6W0G - chains B and C of the 3 polymer chains in the assembly; structure by X-ray diffraction, 2.60 A resolution.

# Chain B
Name: Fab Light Chain
Source organism: Rattus norvegicus
Notes: antibody fragment or engineered binder
Amino-acid sequence (212 residues; numbered 1 to 212; the number before each row is that of its first residue):
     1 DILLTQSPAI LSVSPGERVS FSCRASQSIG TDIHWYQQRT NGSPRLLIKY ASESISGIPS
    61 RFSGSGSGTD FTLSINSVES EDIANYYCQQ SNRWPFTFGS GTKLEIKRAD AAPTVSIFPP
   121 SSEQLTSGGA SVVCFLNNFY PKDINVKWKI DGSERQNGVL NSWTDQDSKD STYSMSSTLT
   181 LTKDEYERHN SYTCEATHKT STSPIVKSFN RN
Disulfide bonds: C23-C88, C134-C194

# Chain C
Name: pH-gated potassium channel KcsA
Source organism: Streptomyces lividans
Reference sequence: P0A334 (KCSA_STRLI); residues 22-124 here = UniProt positions 22-124
Amino-acid sequence (103 residues; each row starts with the number of its first residue):
    22 SALHWRAAGA ATVLLVIVLL AGSYLAVLAE RGAPGAQLIT YPRALWWSVE TATTVGYGDL
    82 YPVTLWGRCV AVVVMVAGIT SFGLVTAALA TWFVGREQER RGH
Sequence notes: engineered mutation C90 (Leu in P0A334)
Metal / ion sites: K+ near T75 (its only coordinating residue here)
Swiss-Prot annotation at these positions:
  - motif: T75 to D80 (Selectivity filter)
  - mutagenesis: E71 (E71A: Prevents channel inactivation)

# Chain B / chain C interface
Residue-residue contacts (18; chain B residue first):
  D32(B) - R64(C)  salt bridge
  S91(B) - I60(C)
  N92(B) - A57(C)
  N92(B) - Q58(C)  hydrogen bond
  N92(B) - R64(C)
  R93(B) - G56(C)  hydrogen bond (side chain-backbone)
  R93(B) - A57(C)
  R93(B) - Q58(C)
  R93(B) - I60(C)
  W94(B) - R52(C)
  W94(B) - G53(C)
  W94(B) - A54(C)
  W94(B) - P55(C)
  W94(B) - G56(C)  hydrogen bond (backbone-backbone)
  W94(B) - A57(C)  hydrogen bond (backbone-backbone)
  W94(B) - I60(C)
  F96(B) - R52(C)
  F96(B) - I60(C)  hydrophobic
Other interface residues (no listed pair), chain B (7 interface residues in all): D1
Other interface residues (no listed pair), chain C (10 interface residues in all): T61

# Summary
7 residues of chain B and 10 residues of chain C are in contact; the contacts include 4 hydrogen bonds and 1
salt bridge. Polar contacts include D32(B)-R64(C), N92(B)-Q58(C) and R93(B)-G56(C). UniProt lists one
mutagenesis site on chain C.
Here chain B is Fab Light Chain (Rattus norvegicus) and chain C is pH-gated potassium channel KcsA
(Streptomyces lividans). Entry 6W0G (Closed-gate KcsA soaked in 1mM KCl/5mM BaCl2) was determined by X-ray
diffraction, deposited together with 6W0A, 6W0B, 6W0C, 6W0D, 6W0E, 6W0F and 3 further entries.
